4IPJ - chain A; structure by X-ray diffraction, 2.15 A resolution.

[Chain A]
Protein: Polysialic acid capsule biosynthesis protein SiaC
Organism: Neisseria meningitidis
Notes: EC 2.5.1.56
Reference sequence: Q7DDU0 (Q7DDU0_NEIMB); numbering as in UniProt (aligned over 1-349)
Sequence (351 residues; row label = number of the first residue in the row; numbers below 1 keep their minus sign (Gly-1 is residue -1)):
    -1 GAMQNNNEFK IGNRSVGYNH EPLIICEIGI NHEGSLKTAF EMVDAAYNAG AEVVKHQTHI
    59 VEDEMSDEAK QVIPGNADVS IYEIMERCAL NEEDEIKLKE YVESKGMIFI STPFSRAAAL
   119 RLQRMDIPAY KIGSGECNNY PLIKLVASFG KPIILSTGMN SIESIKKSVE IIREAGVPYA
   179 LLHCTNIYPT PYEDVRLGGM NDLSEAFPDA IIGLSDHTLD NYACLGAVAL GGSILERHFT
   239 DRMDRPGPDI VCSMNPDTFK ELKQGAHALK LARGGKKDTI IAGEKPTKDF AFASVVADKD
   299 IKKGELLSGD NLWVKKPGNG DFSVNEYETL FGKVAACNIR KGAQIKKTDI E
Sequence notes: expression tag (-1 to 0); engineered mutation Lys314 (Arg in Q7DDU0)
Bound ions: Mn2+: Tyr186, His215, His236 (together with (2S)-2-hydroxybutanedioic acid)
Residues lining bound ligands: (2S)-2-hydroxybutanedioic acid (LMR): Glu25, Lys53, Gln55, Thr110, Phe112, Lys129, Ile130, Gly131, Asn184, Tyr186, His215, Glu234, His236

[Overview]
Bound to chain A: (2S)-2-hydroxybutanedioic acid. Tyr186, His215 and His236 form the Mn2+ site.
Chain A is Polysialic acid capsule biosynthesis protein SiaC (Neisseria meningitidis); the structure, Crystal
Structure of R314K N-acetyl Neuraminic Acid Synthase from Neiserria meningitidis with Malate bound, was
determined by X-ray diffraction together with 4IPI from the same study.
